1Y34 - chains E and I; structure by X-ray diffraction, 1.55 A resolution.

[Chain E]
Name: subtilisin BPN'
From: Bacillus amyloliquefaciens
Notes: EC 3.4.21.62; engineered mutation(s): C-terminal 6-His tag
UniProtKB: P00782 (SUBT_BACAM); residues 1-275 here correspond to UniProt positions 108-382 (UniProt number = residue number + 107)
Amino-acid sequence (281 residues; each row starts with the number of its first residue):
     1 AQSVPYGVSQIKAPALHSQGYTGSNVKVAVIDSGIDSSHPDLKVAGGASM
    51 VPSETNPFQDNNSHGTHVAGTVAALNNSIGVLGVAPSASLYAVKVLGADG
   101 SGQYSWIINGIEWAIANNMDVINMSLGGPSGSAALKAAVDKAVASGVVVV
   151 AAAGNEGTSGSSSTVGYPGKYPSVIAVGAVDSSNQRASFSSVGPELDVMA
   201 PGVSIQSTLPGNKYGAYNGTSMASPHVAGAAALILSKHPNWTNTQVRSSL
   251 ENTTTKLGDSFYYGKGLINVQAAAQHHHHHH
Sequence notes: expression tag (276-281)
Bound ions: Ca2+: Q2, D41, L75, N77, I79, V81; Na+: G169, Y171, V174

[Chain I]
Name: chymotrypsin inhibitor 2
From: Hordeum vulgare
UniProtKB: Q40059 (Q40059_HORVU); residues 21-83 here correspond to UniProt positions 22-84 (UniProt number = residue number + 1)
Amino-acid sequence (64 residues; row label = number of the first residue in the row):
    20 MKTEWPELVGKSVEEAKKVILQDKPAAQIIVLPVGTIVTMAYRIDRVRLF
    70 VDRLDNIAQVPRVG
Sequence notes: initiating methionine (20); engineered mutation A60 (Glu61 in Q40059)

[How chain E and chain I interact]
Contacting residue pairs (48; chain E residue first):
  H64(E) - T58(I)
  H64(E) - M59(I)
  H64(E) - A60(I)
  L96(E) - I56(I)
  L96(E) - T58(I)
  D99(E) - I49(I)
  D99(E) - L51(I)
  G100(E) - I56(I)
  G100(E) - V57(I)
  G100(E) - T58(I)  hydrogen bond (backbone-backbone)
  S101(E) - L51(I)
  S101(E) - T55(I)  hydrogen bond
  S101(E) - I56(I)
  S101(E) - V57(I)
  G102(E) - T55(I)
  G102(E) - I56(I)  hydrogen bond (backbone-backbone)
  Q103(E) - T55(I)
  Y104(E) - G54(I)
  Y104(E) - T55(I)
  Y104(E) - I56(I)  hydrophobic
  I107(E) - I56(I)  hydrophobic
  S125(E) - T58(I)
  S125(E) - M59(I)  hydrogen bond (backbone-backbone)
  L126(E) - I56(I)  hydrophobic
  L126(E) - V57(I)
  L126(E) - M59(I)
  G127(E) - I56(I)
  G127(E) - V57(I)  hydrogen bond (backbone-backbone)
  G127(E) - M59(I)
  G128(E) - I56(I)
  P129(E) - Q78(I)
  A152(E) - M59(I)  hydrophobic
  G154(E) - M59(I)
  N155(E) - M59(I)  hydrogen bond (side chain-backbone)
  N155(E) - A60(I)  hydrogen bond (side chain-backbone)
  N155(E) - Y61(I)
  N155(E) - R81(I)
  E156(E) - R81(I)  salt bridge
  Y167(E) - I56(I)
  F189(E) - Y61(I)  hydrophobic
  Y217(E) - R62(I)
  N218(E) - A60(I)
  N218(E) - Y61(I)  hydrogen bond (backbone-backbone)
  G219(E) - M59(I)
  G219(E) - Y61(I)
  T220(E) - M59(I)  hydrogen bond (backbone-backbone)
  S221(E) - M59(I)  hydrogen bond (side chain-backbone)
  S221(E) - A60(I)  hydrogen bond (side chain-backbone)
Other interface residues (no listed pair), chain E (28 interface residues in all): D32, L135, M222
Other interface residues (no listed pair), chain I (14 interface residues in all): R67

[In short]
Chain E and chain I form an interface of 28 and 14 residues respectively, with 11 hydrogen bonds and 1 salt
bridge. Among the polar pairs are E156(E)-R81(I), S101(E)-T55(I) and N155(E)-M59(I). Q2(E), D41(E), L75(E),
N77(E), I79(E) and V81(E) form the Ca2+ site.
Here chain E is subtilisin BPN' (Bacillus amyloliquefaciens) and chain I is chymotrypsin inhibitor 2 (Hordeum
vulgare). Entry 1Y34 (Crystal structure of the complex of subtilisin BPN' with chymotrypsin inhibitor 2 E60A
mutant) was determined by X-ray diffraction (same publication as 1Y1K, 1Y33, 1Y3B, 1Y3C, 1Y3D, 1Y3F and 3
further entries).
